PDB entry 3JXB | X-ray diffraction, 1.67 A resolution | chains A and C of the 4 polymer chains in the assembly

Chain A:
Molecule: 20-nt DNA strand
Sequence (20 nucleotides; numbered 1 to 20; the number before each row is that of its first residue):
     1 CATTTAAGAC GTCTTAAATA

Chain C:
Molecule: Repressor protein C2
From: Enterobacteria phage P22
Notes: fragment: N-terminal domain:
UniProt: P69202 (RPC2_BPP22); numbering as in UniProt (aligned over 2-68)
Amino-acid sequence (67 residues; numbered 2 to 68; the number before each row is that of its first residue):
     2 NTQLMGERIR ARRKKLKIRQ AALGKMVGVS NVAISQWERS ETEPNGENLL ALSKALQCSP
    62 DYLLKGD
UniProt features mapped onto this chain:
  - DNA-binding region: Gln21 to Arg40 (H-T-H motif)
From the paper describing this entry:
  - binding site for the 20-nt DNA strand (chain A): Val33
  - specificity-determining residues: Val33, Glu44
  - binding site for the 20-nt DNA strand: Val33, Trp38, Glu44, Asn46, Asn49

Chain A / chain C interface:
Residue-residue contacts (15):
  DT12(A) - Thr43(C)  phosphate contact
  DT12(A) - Glu44(C)  hydrogen bond to the phosphate
  DT12(A) - Asn46(C)  phosphate contact
  DC13(A) - Gln37(C)  base contact
  DC13(A) - Trp38(C)  hydrogen bond to the phosphate
  DC13(A) - Pro45(C)  phosphate contact
  DC13(A) - Asn46(C)  hydrogen bond to the phosphate
  DC13(A) - Asn49(C)  hydrogen bond to the phosphate
  DT14(A) - Val30(C)  phosphate contact
  DT14(A) - Ser31(C)  hydrogen bond to the phosphate
  DT14(A) - Ala34(C)  phosphate contact
  DT14(A) - Gln37(C)  hydrogen bond to the base
  DT15(A) - Ser31(C)  base contact
  DT15(A) - Val33(C)  base contact
  DA16(A) - Val33(C)  base contact
Interface residues without a listed pair, chain C (12 interface residues in all): Gly29

Summary:
The interface between chain A and chain C involves 5 residues on one side and 12 on the other, with 6 hydrogen
bonds. Polar contacts include DT14(A)-Gln37(C), DT12(A)-Glu44(C) and DC13(A)-Trp38(C). From the paper: a
binding site for the 20-nt DNA strand at Val33(C), Trp38(C) and Glu44(C) among others; a binding site for the
20-nt DNA strand (chain A) at Val33(C).
Chain A is a 20-nt DNA strand and chain C is Repressor protein C2 (Enterobacteria phage P22); the structure,
Crystal structure of the P22 c2 repressor protein in complex with synthetic operator 9C, was determined by
X-ray diffraction, deposited together with 3JXC and 3JXD.
